PDB entry 5VOX | electron microscopy, 6.80 A resolution (low resolution: residue-level contacts below are approximate; hydrogen-bond / salt-bridge calls are withheld) | chains A and F of the 33 polymer chains in the assembly

Chain A:
Molecule: V-type proton ATPase catalytic subunit A
From: Saccharomyces cerevisiae
Notes: EC 3.6.3.14, 3.1.-.-
UniProt: P17255 (VATA_YEAST); residue numbers follow UniProt; this construct covers 1-283, 738-1071
Sequence (617 residues; row label = number of the first residue in the row; note: 454 numbers in that range are skipped by the numbering (no residue carries them; nothing is unmodelled there)):
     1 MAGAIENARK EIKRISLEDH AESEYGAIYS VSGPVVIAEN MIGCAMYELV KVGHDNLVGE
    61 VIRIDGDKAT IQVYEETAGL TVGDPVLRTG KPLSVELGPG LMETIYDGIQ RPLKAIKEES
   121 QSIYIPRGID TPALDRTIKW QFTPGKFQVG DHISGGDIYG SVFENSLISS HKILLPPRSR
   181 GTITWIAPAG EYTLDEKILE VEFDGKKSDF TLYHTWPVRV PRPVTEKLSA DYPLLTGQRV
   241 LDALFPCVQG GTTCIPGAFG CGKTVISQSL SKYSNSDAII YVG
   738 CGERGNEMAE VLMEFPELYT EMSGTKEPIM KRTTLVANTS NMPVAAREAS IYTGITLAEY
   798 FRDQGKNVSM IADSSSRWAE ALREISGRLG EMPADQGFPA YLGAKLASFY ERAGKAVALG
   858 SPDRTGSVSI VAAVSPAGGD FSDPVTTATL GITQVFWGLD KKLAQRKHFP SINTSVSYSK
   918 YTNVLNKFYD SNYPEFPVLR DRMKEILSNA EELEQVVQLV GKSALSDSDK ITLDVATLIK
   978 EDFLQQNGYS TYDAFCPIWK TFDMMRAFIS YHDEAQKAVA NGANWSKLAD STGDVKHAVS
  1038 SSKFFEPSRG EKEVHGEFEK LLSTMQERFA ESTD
Not modelled in the structure: 1-24

Chain F:
Molecule: V-type proton ATPase subunit B
From: Saccharomyces cerevisiae (strain ATCC 204508 / S288c)
UniProt: P16140 (VATB_YEAST); numbering as in UniProt (aligned over 1-517)
Sequence (517 residues; numbered 1 to 517; the number before each row is that of its first residue):
     1 MVLSDKELFA INKKAVEQGF NVKPRLNYNT VSGVNGPLVI LEKVKFPRYN EIVNLTLPDG
    61 TVRQGQVLEI RGDRAIVQVF EGTSGIDVKK TTVEFTGESL RIPVSEDMLG RIFDGSGRPI
   121 DNGPKVFAED YLDINGSPIN PYARIYPEEM ISTGVSAIDT MNSIARGQKI PIFSASGLPH
   181 NEIAAQICRQ AGLVRPTKDV HDGHEENFSI VFAAMGVNLE TARFFKQDFE ENGSLERTSL
   241 FLNLANDPTI ERIITPRLAL TTAEYLAYQT ERHVLTILTD MSSYADALRE VSAAREEVPG
   301 RRGYPGYMYT DLSTIYERAG RVEGRNGSIT QIPILTMPND DITHPIPDLT GYITEGQIFV
   361 DRQLHNKGIY PPINVLPSLS RLMKSAIGEG MTRKDHGDVS NQLYAKYAIG KDAAAMKAVV
   421 GEEALSIEDK LSLEFLEKFE KTFITQGAYE DRTVFESLDQ AWSLLRIYPK EMLNRISPKI
   481 LDEFYDRARD DADEDEEDPD TRSSGKKKDA SQEESLI
Not modelled in the structure: 1-28, 486-517

How chain A and chain F interact:
Residue-residue contacts - 16 pairs, chain A then chain F:
  I42(A) - K89(F)
  G43(A) - V88(F)
  G43(A) - K89(F)
  A45(A) - I86(F)
  M46(A) - I86(F)
  Y47(A) - G85(F)
  R63(A) - V34(F)
  I64(A) - G33(F)
  I64(A) - V34(F)
  G66(A) - S32(F)
  M829(A) - A293(F)
  D832(A) - R302(F)
  A841(A) - A245(F)
  T884(A) - P338(F)
  A885(A) - P338(F)
  G888(A) - S176(F)
Also at the interface, not in a pair above, chain A (22 interface residues in all): C44, D65, P830, A831, A837, S845, P881, L887
Also at the interface, not in a pair above, chain F (17 interface residues in all): D87, K90, G177, E290, G303

In short:
22 residues of chain A face 17 of chain F across their interface.
Here chain A is V-type proton ATPase catalytic subunit A (Saccharomyces cerevisiae) and chain F is V-type
proton ATPase subunit B (Saccharomyces cerevisiae (strain ATCC 204508 / S288c)). Entry 5VOX (Yeast V-ATPase in
complex with Legionella pneumophila effector SidK (rotational state 1)) was determined by electron microscopy
(same publication as 5VOZ, 5VOY, 5UF5 and 5UFK).
